PDB entry 3CC4 | X-ray diffraction, 2.70 A resolution | chains Y and 0 of the 31 polymer chains in the assembly

== Chain Y ==
Molecule: 50S ribosomal protein L32e
Source organism: Haloarcula marismortui
Reference sequence: P12736 (RL32_HALMA); residues 0-240 here correspond to UniProt positions 1-241 (UniProt number = residue number + 1)
Amino-acid sequence (241 residues; each row starts with the number of its first residue; numbering starts at 0):
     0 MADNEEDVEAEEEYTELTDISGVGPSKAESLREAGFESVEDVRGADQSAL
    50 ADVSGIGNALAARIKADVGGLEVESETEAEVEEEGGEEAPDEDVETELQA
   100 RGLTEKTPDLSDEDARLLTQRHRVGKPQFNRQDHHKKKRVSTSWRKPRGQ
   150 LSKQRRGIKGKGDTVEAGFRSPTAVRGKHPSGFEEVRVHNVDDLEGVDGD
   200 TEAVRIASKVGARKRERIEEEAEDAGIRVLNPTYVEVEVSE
Unresolved in the structure: 0-94, 237-240
Ion coordination: Mg2+: His-133, Lys-136, Val-139

== Chain 0 ==
Molecule: 23S ribosomal RNA
Source organism: Haloarcula marismortui
Sequence (2923 nucleotides; row label = number of the first residue in the row):
     1 GUUGGCUACUAUGCCAGCUGGUGGAUUGCUCGGCUCAGGCGCUGAUGAAG
    51 GACGUGCCAAGCUGCGAUAAGCUGUGGGGAGCCGCACGGAGGCGAAGAAC
   101 CACAGAUUUCCGAAUGAGAAUCUCUCUAACAAUUGCUUCGCGCAAUGAGG
   151 AACCCCGAGAACUGAAACAUCUCAGUAUCGGGAGGAACAGAAAACGCAAC
   201 GUGAUGUCGUUAGUAACCGCGAGUGAACGCGAUACAGCCCAAACCGAAGC
   251 CCUCACGGGCAAUGUGGUGUCAGGGCUACCUCUCAUCAGCCGACCGUCUU
   301 CACGAAGUCUCUUGGAAUAGAGCGUGAUACAGGGUGACAACCCCGUACUG
   351 AAGACCAGUACGCUGUGCGGUAGUGCCAGAGUAGCGGGGGUUGGAUAUCC
   401 CUCGCGAAUAACGCAGGCAUCGACUGCGAAGGCUAAACACAACCUGAGAC
   451 CGAUAGUGAACAAGUAGUGUGAACGAACGCUGCAAAGUACCCUCAGAAGG
   501 GAGGCGAAAUAGAGCAUGAAAUCAGUUGGCGAUCGAGCGACAGGGCAUAC
   551 AAGGUCCCUUGACGAAUGACCGAGACGCGAGUCUCCAGUAAGACUCACGG
   601 GAAGCCGAUGUUCUGUCGUACGUUUUGAAAAACGAGCCAGGGAGUGUGUC
   651 UGUAUGGCAAGUCUAACCGGAGUAUCCGGGGAGGCACAGGGAAACCGACA
   701 UGGCCGCAGGGCUUUGCCCGAGGGCCGCCGUCUUCAAGGGCGGGGAGCCA
   751 UGUGGACACGACCCGAAUCCGGACGAUCUACGCAUGGACAAGAUGAAGCG
   801 UGCCGAAAGGCACGUGGAAGUCUGUUAGAGUUGGUGUCCUACAAUACCCU
   851 CUCGUGAUCUAUGUGUAGGGGUGAAAGGCCCAUCGAGUCCGGCAACAGCU
   901 GGUUCCAAUCGAAACAUGUCGAAGCAUGACCUCCGCCGAGGUAGUCUGUG
   951 AGGUAGAGCGACCGAUUGGUGUGUCCGCCUCCGAGAGGAGUCGGCACACC
  1001 UGUCAAACUCCAAACUUACAGACGCUGUUUGACGCGGGGAUUCCGGUGCG
  1051 CGGGGUAAGCCUGUGUACCAGGAGGGGAACAACCCAGAGAUAGGUUAAGG
  1101 UCCCCAAGUGUGGAUUAAGUGUAAUCCUCUGAAGGUGGUCUCGAGCCCUA
  1151 GACAGCCGGGAGGUGAGCUUAGAAGCAGCUACCCUCUAAGAAAAGCGUAA
  1201 CAGCUUACCGGCCGAGGUUUGAGGCGCCCAAAAUGAUCGGGACUCAAAUC
  1251 CACCACCGAGACCUGUCCGUACCACUCAUACUGGUAAUCGAGUAGAUUGG
  1301 CGCUCUAAUUGGAUGGAAGCAGGGGCGAGAGCUCCUGUGGACCGAUUAGU
  1351 GACGAAAAUCCUGGCCAUAGUAGCAGCGAUAGUCGGGUGAGAACCCCGAC
  1401 GGCCUAAUGGAUAAGGGUUCCUCAGCACUGCUGAUCAGCUGAGGGUUAGC
  1451 CGGUCCUAAGUCUCACCGCAACUCGACUGAGACGAAAUGGGAAACAGGUU
  1501 AAUAUUCCUGUGCCAUCAUGCAGUGAAAGUUGACGCCCUGGGGUCGAUCA
  1551 CGCCGGGCAUUCGCCCGGUCGAACCGUCCAACUCCGUGGAAGCCGUAAUG
  1601 GCAGGAAGCGGACGAACGGCGGCAUAGGGAAACGUGAUUCAACCUGGGGC
  1651 CCAUGAAAAGACGAGCAUGAUGUCCGUACCGAGAACCGACACAGGUGUCC
  1701 AUGGCGGCGAAAGCCAAGGCCUGUCGGGAGCAACCAACGUUAGGGAAUUC
  1751 GGCAAGUUAGUCCCGUACCUUCGGAAGAAGGGAUGCCUGCUCCGGAACGG
  1801 AGCAGGUCGCAGUGACUCGGAAGCUCGGACUGUCUAGUAACAACAUAGGU
  1851 GACCGCAAAUCCGCAAGGACUCGUACGGUCACUGAAUCCUGCCCAGUGCA
  1901 GGUAUCUGAACACCUCGUACAAGAGGACGAAGGACCUGUCAACGGCGGGG
  1951 GUAACUAUGACCCUCUUAAGGUAGCGUAGUACCUUGCCGCAUCAGUAGCG
  2001 GCUUGCAUGAAUGGAUUAACCAGAGCUUCACUGUCCCAACGUUGGGCCCG
  2051 GUGAACUGUACAUUCCAGUGCGGAGUCUGGAGACACCCAGGGGGAAGCGA
  2101 AGACCCUAUGGAGCUUUACUGCAGGCUGUCGCUGAGACGUGGUCGCCGAU
  2151 GUGCAGCAUAGGUAGGAGUCGUUACAGAGGUACCCGCGCUAGCGGGCCAC
  2201 CCAGACAACAGUGAAAUACUACCCGUCGGUGACUGCGACUCUCACUCCGG
  2251 GAGGAGGACACCGAUAGCCGGGCAGUUUGACUGGGGCGGUACGCGCUCGA
  2301 AAAGAUAUCGAGCGCGCCCUAUGGUCAUCUCAGCCGGGACAGAGACCCGG
  2351 CGAAGAGUGCAAGAGCAAAAGAUGACUUGACAGUGUUCUUCCCAACGAGG
  2401 AACGCUGACGCGAAAGCGUGGUCUAGCGAACCAAUUAGCCUGCUUGAUGC
  2451 GGGCAAUUGAUGACAGAAAAGCUACCCUAGGGAUAACAGAGUCGUCACUC
  2501 GCAAGAGCACAUAUCGACCGAGUGGCUUGCUACCUCGAUGUCGGUUCCCU
  2551 CCAUCCUGCCCGUGCAGAAGCGGGCAAGGGUGAGGUUGUUCGCCUAUUAA
  2601 AGGAGGUCGUGAGCUGGGUUUAGACCGUCGUGAGACAGGUCGGCUGCUAU
  2651 CUACUGGGUGUGUAAUGGUGUCUGACAAGAACGACCGUAUAGUACGAGAG
  2701 GAACUACGGUUGGUGGCCACUGGUGUACCGGUUGUUCGAGAGAGCACGUG
  2751 CCGGGUAGCCACGCCACACGGGGUAAGAGCUGAACGCAUCUAAGCUCGAA
  2801 ACCCACUUGGAAAAGAGACACCGCCGAGGUCCCGCGUACAAGACGCGGUC
  2851 GAUAGACUCGGGGUGUGCGCGUCGAGGUAACGAGACGUUAAGCCCACGAG
  2901 CACUAACAGACCAAAGCCAUCAU
Unresolved in the structure: 1-9, 126-127, 715, 971-998, 1560, 1952-1963, 2137-2236, 2339-2343, 2665-2666, 2915-2923
Modified residues: 1MA (6-hydro-1-methyladenosine-5'-monophosphate) at position 628, OMU (o2'-methyluridine 5'-monophosphate) at position 2587, OMG (o2'-methylguanosine-5'-monophosphate) at position 2588, UR3 (3-methyluridine-5'-monophoshate) at position 2619, PSU (pseudouridine-5'-monophosphate) at position 2621
Ion coordination: Na+ site 1 near U12 (its only coordinating residue here); Mg2+ site 1 near G28 (its only coordinating residue here); Na+ site 2: C40, G41, C443; Na+ site 3: G56, G61; Sr2+ site 1: C85, A86; Na+ site 4: U107, U108; Mg2+ site 2 near U115 (its only coordinating residue here); Na+ site 5: C130, U146; Na+ site 6: C141, G142; Sr2+ site 2: G147, A183 (shared with 1 residue of chain M); Mg2+ site 3: C162, U2276; K+ site 1: C162, U163, U172; 57 more Na+ sites not listed; 69 more Mg2+ sites not listed; 43 more Sr2+ sites not listed; 1 more K+ sites not listed
Small-molecule neighbours: anisomycin (ANM): G2102, G2482, A2486, C2487, A2488, U2535, A2538, U2539, G2540, U2541, U2620

== How chain Y and chain 0 interact ==
Pairs across the interface (169):
  Arg-115(Y) with U1266(0), hydrogen bond to the phosphate; C1267(0), salt bridge to the phosphate
  Leu-116(Y) with C1267(0), sugar contact
  Thr-118(Y) with U595(0), phosphate contact
  Gln-119(Y) with U1266(0), hydrogen bond to the sugar; C1267(0), sugar contact
  Arg-120(Y) with C1326(0), phosphate contact; G1327(0), salt bridge to the phosphate
  His-121(Y) with U555(0), phosphate contact; C556(0), salt bridge to the phosphate
  Arg-122(Y) with C594(0), hydrogen bond to the phosphate; U595(0), salt bridge to the phosphate
  Val-123(Y) with U1091(0), sugar contact
  Lys-125(Y) with G1327(0), hydrogen bond to the base; A1328(0), phosphate contact; G1329(0), salt bridge to the phosphate
  Pro-126(Y) with C541(0), phosphate contact
  Gln-127(Y) with A540(0), hydrogen bond to the phosphate; C541(0), hydrogen bond to the phosphate
  Phe-128(Y) with A1328(0), sugar contact; G1329(0), phosphate contact
  Arg-130(Y) with A1356(0), salt bridge to the phosphate
  Gln-131(Y) with C621(0), hydrogen bond to the phosphate; G622(0), hydrogen bond to the phosphate
  Asp-132(Y) with A620(0), hydrogen bond to the sugar; C621(0), sugar contact; A1356(0), base contact
  His-134(Y) with C538(0), salt bridge to the phosphate; G539(0), hydrogen bond to the phosphate
  Lys-135(Y) with G537(0), hydrogen bond to the sugar; C538(0), phosphate contact; A620(0), hydrogen bond to the sugar
  Lys-136(Y) with C637(0), salt bridge to the phosphate; C638(0), phosphate contact; A1356(0), base contact; U2059(0), hydrogen bond to the sugar
  Lys-137(Y) with A521(0), salt bridge to the phosphate; U522(0), salt bridge to the phosphate; C638(0), hydrogen bond to the phosphate
  Arg-138(Y) with C637(0), salt bridge to the phosphate; C638(0), salt bridge to the phosphate; A639(0), phosphate contact; A1356(0), hydrogen bond to the base
  Val-139(Y) with A1356(0), base contact
  Ser-142(Y) with A1330(0), phosphate contact; G1331(0), hydrogen bond to the phosphate
  Trp-143(Y) with C906(0), sugar contact; A907(0), hydrogen bond to the phosphate; G1329(0), phosphate contact; A1330(0), hydrogen bond to the phosphate
  Arg-144(Y) with C905(0), salt bridge to the phosphate; C906(0), phosphate contact; A1330(0), phosphate contact; G1331(0), salt bridge to the phosphate
  Lys-145(Y) with C906(0), hydrogen bond to the phosphate; A907(0), phosphate contact
  Arg-147(Y) with C906(0), salt bridge to the phosphate
  Gly-148(Y) with G622(0), hydrogen bond to the phosphate; U623(0), phosphate contact
  Gln-149(Y) with U623(0), hydrogen bond to the phosphate; G1071(0), phosphate contact; U1293(0), hydrogen bond to the sugar; A1294(0), phosphate contact
  Leu-150(Y) with U623(0), base contact; U624(0), base contact; U625(0), base contact; 1MA_628(0), sugar contact
  Ser-151(Y) with C621(0), phosphate contact; G622(0), phosphate contact
  Lys-152(Y) with A620(0), phosphate contact; C621(0), salt bridge to the phosphate; A629(0), salt bridge to the phosphate
  Arg-154(Y) with G1071(0), sugar contact; G1072(0), salt bridge to the phosphate; U1293(0), sugar contact
  Arg-155(Y) with G1072(0), phosphate contact; A1073(0), salt bridge to the phosphate
  Gly-156(Y) with A1073(0), hydrogen bond to the sugar
  Ile-157(Y) with A1073(0), phosphate contact; G1074(0), phosphate contact
  Lys-158(Y) with C617(0), hydrogen bond to the sugar; G618(0), sugar contact; G1074(0), hydrogen bond to the phosphate; G1075(0), salt bridge to the phosphate
  Gly-159(Y) with G539(0), hydrogen bond to the base; A540(0), sugar contact; C617(0), base contact
  Lys-160(Y) with G537(0), sugar contact; G618(0), hydrogen bond to the sugar; A620(0), salt bridge to the phosphate
  Gly-161(Y) with A540(0), sugar contact
  Val-164(Y) with A907(0), sugar contact; A1328(0), sugar contact; G1329(0), sugar contact
  Glu-165(Y) with A908(0), phosphate contact; G1089(0), hydrogen bond to the sugar; A1328(0), base contact
  Ala-166(Y) with A908(0), hydrogen bond to the phosphate; C1268(0), hydrogen bond to the sugar; G1269(0), sugar contact; A1328(0), base contact
  Gly-167(Y) with G1089(0), hydrogen bond to the base; A1090(0), sugar contact; C1268(0), base contact
  Phe-168(Y) with A1090(0), sugar contact; A1328(0), sugar contact
  Arg-169(Y) with C1268(0), sugar contact; G1327(0), hydrogen bond to the phosphate; A1328(0), salt bridge to the phosphate; G1329(0), base contact
  Ser-170(Y) with C1268(0), sugar contact; G1327(0), phosphate contact; A1328(0), hydrogen bond to the phosphate
  Pro-171(Y) with C1267(0), sugar contact; C1268(0), phosphate contact
  Thr-172(Y) with C1268(0), hydrogen bond to the phosphate
  Arg-175(Y) with C1268(0), hydrogen bond to the phosphate; G1269(0), salt bridge to the phosphate; G1327(0), phosphate contact; A1328(0), salt bridge to the phosphate
  Gly-176(Y) with C1326(0), sugar contact; G1327(0), hydrogen bond to the phosphate
  Lys-177(Y) with C1326(0), sugar contact
  His-178(Y) with G553(0), salt bridge to the phosphate; G554(0), salt bridge to the phosphate
  Pro-179(Y) with G553(0), sugar contact; G1325(0), sugar contact; C1326(0), sugar contact
  Ser-180(Y) with G554(0), phosphate contact
  Arg-186(Y) with U1333(0), hydrogen bond to the phosphate; C1334(0), salt bridge to the phosphate
  His-188(Y) with G1311(0), sugar contact; G1312(0), sugar contact
  Asn-189(Y) with G1311(0), phosphate contact; G1312(0), phosphate contact
  Arg-204(Y) with A552(0), hydrogen bond to the phosphate; G553(0), salt bridge to the phosphate; G1324(0), base contact; U1333(0), sugar contact; C1334(0), hydrogen bond to the sugar
  Ile-205(Y) with C1334(0), sugar contact
  Ala-206(Y) with C1334(0), phosphate contact
  Ser-207(Y) with C1334(0), hydrogen bond to the phosphate; C1335(0), phosphate contact
  Lys-208(Y) with G1311(0), base contact; G1312(0), hydrogen bond to the sugar; A1313(0), sugar contact; A1317(0), phosphate contact; A1318(0), phosphate contact; C1343(0), hydrogen bond to the sugar; G1344(0), hydrogen bond to the sugar
  Val-209(Y) with G1312(0), hydrogen bond to the sugar; A1313(0), phosphate contact
  Gly-210(Y) with A1313(0), hydrogen bond to the phosphate; G1316(0), phosphate contact
  Ala-211(Y) with G1315(0), hydrogen bond to the phosphate; G1316(0), hydrogen bond to the phosphate
  Arg-212(Y) with G320(0), hydrogen bond to the sugar; G1315(0), hydrogen bond to the sugar
  Lys-213(Y) with G1312(0), salt bridge to the phosphate; A1313(0), salt bridge to the phosphate
  Glu-215(Y) with G1315(0), hydrogen bond to the base
  Arg-227(Y) with G554(0), salt bridge to the phosphate
  Leu-229(Y) with A552(0), sugar contact
  Asn-230(Y) with C1334(0), hydrogen bond to the phosphate; C1335(0), hydrogen bond to the phosphate
  Pro-231(Y) with A552(0), phosphate contact
  Tyr-233(Y) with A551(0), hydrogen bond to the phosphate; A552(0), hydrogen bond to the phosphate
Interface residues without a listed pair, chain Y (78 interface residues in all): Glu-112, Asp-162, Val-174, Arg-214, Arg-216
Interface residues without a listed pair, chain 0 (78 interface residues in all): A319, C596, U616, G636, G1260, G1290, G1292, U1314, A2060

== In short ==
The chain Y/chain 0 interface involves 78 residues from each chain, with 54 hydrogen bonds and 31 salt
bridges. Polar contacts include Lys-125(Y)/G1327(0), Arg-138(Y)/A1356(0) and Gly-159(Y)/G539(0). Ligands of
chain 0: anisomycin. G147(0) and A183(0) coordinate Sr2+ site 2. C85(0) and A86(0) coordinate Sr2+ site 1.
Here chain Y is 50S ribosomal protein L32e and chain 0 is 23S ribosomal RNA, both from Haloarcula marismortui.
Entry 3CC4 (Co-crystal Structure of Anisomycin Bound to the 50S Ribosomal Subunit) was determined by X-ray
diffraction (same publication as 3CC2, 3CC7, 3CCE, 3CCJ, 3CCL, 3CCM and 6 further entries).
